2VB3 - chain X; structure by X-ray diffraction, 2.33 A resolution.

[Chain X]
Name: Cation efflux system protein cusf
Source organism: Escherichia coli
UniProtKB: P77214 (CUSF_ECOLI); residues 1-88 here correspond to UniProt positions 23-110 (UniProt number = residue number + 22)
Sequence (88 residues; each row starts with the number of its first residue):
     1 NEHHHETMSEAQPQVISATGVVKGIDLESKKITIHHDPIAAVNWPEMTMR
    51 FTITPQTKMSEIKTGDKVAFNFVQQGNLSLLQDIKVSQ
Unresolved in the structure: 1-12
Small-molecule neighbours: silver ion (AG): H36, W44, M47, M49
Reported in the primary citation:
  - silver ion coordination: H36, M47, M49
  - binding site for silver ion: W44
  - mutagenesis - W44M: increased binding to Cu(i)

[Summary]
Ligands of chain X: silver ion. The paper reports a binding site for silver ion at W44; W44M increases binding
to Cu(i).
Chain X is Cation efflux system protein cusf (Escherichia coli); the structure, Crystal structure of
Ag(I)CusF, was determined by X-ray diffraction, deposited together with 2VB2.
